Entry 8RCF (electron microscopy, 3.40 A resolution); this record covers chains D and J of the 10 polymer chains in the assembly.

Chain D:
Name: DNA repair protein RAD51 homolog 1
Organism: Homo sapiens
UniProt: Q06609 (RAD51_HUMAN); residues 1-339 here = UniProt positions 1-339
Chain sequence (339 residues; each row starts with the number of its first residue):
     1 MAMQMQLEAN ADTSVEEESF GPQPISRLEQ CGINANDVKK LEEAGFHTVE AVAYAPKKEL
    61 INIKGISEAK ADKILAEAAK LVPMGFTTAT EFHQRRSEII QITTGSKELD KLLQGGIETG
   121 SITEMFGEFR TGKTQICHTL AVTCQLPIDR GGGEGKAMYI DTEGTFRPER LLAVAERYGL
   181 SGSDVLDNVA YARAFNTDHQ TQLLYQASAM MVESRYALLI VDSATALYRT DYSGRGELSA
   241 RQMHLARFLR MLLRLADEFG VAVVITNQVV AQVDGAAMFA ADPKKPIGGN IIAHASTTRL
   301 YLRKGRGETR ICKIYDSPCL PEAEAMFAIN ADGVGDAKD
Not modelled in the structure: 1-20, 275-282
Ion coordination: Ca2+ site 1: Thr134 (together with ATP); Ca2+ site 2: Ala293, His294, Ser296, Asp316 (together with ATP)
Residues lining bound ligands:
  - ATP (adenosine-5'-triphosphate), molecule 1: Glu128, Phe129, Arg130, Thr131, Gly132, Lys133, Thr134, Gln135, Glu163, Arg170, Arg310, Ile329, Asn330, Ala331
  - ATP, molecule 2: Ala293, His294, Ser296, Ile314, Tyr315, Asp316, Ser317, Pro318, Cys319, Leu320, Pro321, Glu322

Chain J:
Molecule: 23-nt DNA strand
Sequence (23 nucleotides; numbered 1 to 23; the number before each row is that of its first residue):
     1 CACCACCACC ACCACCACCA CCA

How chain D and chain J interact:
Residue-residue contacts (6):
  Arg235(D) - DA11(J)  hydrogen bond to the base
  Arg235(D) - DC12(J)  salt bridge to the phosphate
  Gly236(D) - DC12(J)  sugar contact
  Val273(D) - DA8(J)  base contact
  Val273(D) - DC9(J)  base contact
  Asp274(D) - DA8(J)  hydrogen bond to the base
Also at the interface, not in a pair above, chain D (5 interface residues in all): Ser239
Also at the interface, not in a pair above, chain J (5 interface residues in all): DC13

Overview:
Chain D and chain J each contribute 5 residues to their interface, with 2 hydrogen bonds and 1 salt bridge.
Polar contacts include Arg235(D)-DA11(J), Asp274(D)-DA8(J) and Arg235(D)-DC12(J). Chain D binds ATP.
Ala293(D), His294(D), Ser296(D) and Asp316(D) form the Ca2+ site 2.
Chain D is DNA repair protein RAD51 homolog 1 (Homo sapiens) and chain J is a 23-nt DNA strand; the structure,
RAD51 nucleoprotein filament on double-stranded abasic DNA, was determined by electron microscopy, deposited
together with 8RCD.
